9P02 - chains A and B of the 6 polymer chains in the assembly; structure by electron microscopy, 3.06 A resolution.

Chain A (and B):
Name: vesicle-fusing ATPase
Source organism: Schistosoma mansoni
Notes: EC 3.6.4.6; chain B of this document is another copy of the same molecule, construct and numbering; everything in this record applies to it too
UniProtKB: G4M0P7 (G4M0P7_SCHMA); numbering as in UniProt (aligned over 1-803)
Amino-acid sequence (839 residues; row label = number of the first residue in the row; numbers below 1 keep their minus sign (Met-35 is residue -35)):
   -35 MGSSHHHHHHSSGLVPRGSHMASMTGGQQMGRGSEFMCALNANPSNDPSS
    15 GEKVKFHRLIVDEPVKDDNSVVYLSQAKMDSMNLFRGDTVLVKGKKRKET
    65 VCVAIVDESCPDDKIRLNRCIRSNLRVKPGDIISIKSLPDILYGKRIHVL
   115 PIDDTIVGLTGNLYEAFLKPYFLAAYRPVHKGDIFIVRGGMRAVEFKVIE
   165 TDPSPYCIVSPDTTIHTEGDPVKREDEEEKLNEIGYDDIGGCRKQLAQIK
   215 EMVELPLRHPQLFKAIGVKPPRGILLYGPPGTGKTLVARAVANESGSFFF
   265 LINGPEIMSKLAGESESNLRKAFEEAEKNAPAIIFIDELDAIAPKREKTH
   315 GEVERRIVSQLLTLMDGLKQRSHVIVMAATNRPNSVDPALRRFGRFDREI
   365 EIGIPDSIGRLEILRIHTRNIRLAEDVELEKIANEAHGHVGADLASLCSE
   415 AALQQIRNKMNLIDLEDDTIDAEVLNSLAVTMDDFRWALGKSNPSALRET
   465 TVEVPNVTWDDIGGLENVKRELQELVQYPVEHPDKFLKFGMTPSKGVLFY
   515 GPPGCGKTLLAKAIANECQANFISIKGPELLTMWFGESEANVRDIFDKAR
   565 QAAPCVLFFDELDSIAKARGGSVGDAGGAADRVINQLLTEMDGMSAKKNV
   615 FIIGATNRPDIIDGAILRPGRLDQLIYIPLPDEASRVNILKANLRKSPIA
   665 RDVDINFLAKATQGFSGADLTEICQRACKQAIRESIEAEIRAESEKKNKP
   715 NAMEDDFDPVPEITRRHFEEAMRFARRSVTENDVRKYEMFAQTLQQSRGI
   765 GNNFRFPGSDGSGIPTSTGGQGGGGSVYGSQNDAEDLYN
Unresolved in the structure: -35 to 193, 427-434, 547-554, 581-594, 707-721, 759-803 (chain B: -35 to 193, 426-434, 547-553, 581-594, 708-721, 759-803)
Construct notes: initiating methionine (-35); expression tag (-34 to 0)
Covalently attached groups: compound A1CGC linked to Cys519
Small-molecule neighbours: A1CGC ((2E)-3-(pyridin-4-yl)-N-[2-(pyridin-2-yl)-1,3-benzoxazol-5-yl]prop-2-enamide): Pro517, Gly518, Thr522, Leu523, Lys526, Asn621, Ala682
Reported in the primary citation:
  - binding site for A1CGC: Cys519
  - conformationally variable residues (loop rearrangement): Cys519
  - specificity-determining residues: Asn652 (proposed by the authors, not directly observed)

How chain A and chain B interact:
Pairs across the interface (67; chain A residue first):
  Pro269(A) with Ser323(B); Thr327(B)
  Glu270(A) with Thr327(B)
  Met272(A) with Arg320(B)
  Ser273(A) with Ser323(B); Gln324(B)
  Lys274(A) with Arg320(B)
  Leu275(A) with Arg320(B)
  Glu302(A) with Arg356(B), salt bridge; Arg359(B), salt bridge
  Lys312(A) with Arg310(B)
  His314(A) with His314(B); Arg319(B)
  Val317(A) with Glu316(B)
  Glu318(A) with Arg319(B), salt bridge
  Ile385(A) with Ile230(B)
  Ala406(A) with Phe357(B), hydrophobic
  Asp407(A) with Phe357(B)
  Ala409(A) with Lys233(B)
  Ser413(A) with Val232(B); Lys233(B)
  Ala416(A) with Ile230(B); Val232(B), hydrophobic
  Leu417(A) with Phe227(B), hydrophobic; Val232(B)
  Ile420(A) with Ile230(B), hydrophobic
  Arg421(A) with Glu215(B), salt bridge
  Leu442(A) with Leu226(B), hydrophobic
  Arg450(A) with Leu501(B)
  Gly454(A) with Lys612(B), hydrogen bond (backbone-side chain)
  Ser456(A) with Lys612(B)
  Asn457(A) with Arg564(B); Lys612(B)
  Ser459(A) with Phe357(B)
  Arg462(A) with Arg557(B); Asp561(B), salt bridge; Arg564(B); Glu604(B), salt bridge
  Leu545(A) with Asn599(B)
  Thr546(A) with Asn599(B)
  Glu575(A) with Arg632(B), salt bridge
  Lys660(A) with Gly504(B)
  Ser661(A) with Phe503(B)
  Pro662(A) with Lys502(B); Phe503(B)
  Gln689(A) with Met505(B); Thr506(B)
  Cys692(A) with Phe503(B), hydrophobic; Met505(B), hydrogen bond
  Lys693(A) with Glu488(B); Leu489(B); Met505(B); Gln638(B)
  Ala695(A) with Phe503(B)
  Ile696(A) with Lys499(B); Phe500(B), hydrophobic; Phe503(B); Met505(B), hydrophobic
  Arg697(A) with Glu488(B), salt bridge
  Ser699(A) with Lys499(B); Phe503(B)
  Ile700(A) with His496(B); Lys499(B)
  Glu703(A) with Lys499(B), salt bridge
  Val724(A) with Phe503(B)
  Arg740(A) with Thr757(B), hydrogen bond (side chain-backbone); Leu758(B), hydrogen bond (side chain-backbone)
Other interface residues (no listed pair), chain A (55 interface residues in all): Lys194, Pro244, Gly245, Glu414, Gln419, Met424, Leu439, Lys455, Pro542, Asp722, Pro725
Other interface residues (no listed pair), chain B (46 interface residues in all): Gly231, Leu326, Arg335, Arg362, Tyr492, Ala567, Gln600, Arg635

Overview:
55 residues of chain A and 46 residues of chain B are in contact; the contacts include 4 hydrogen bonds and 9
salt bridges. Among the polar pairs are Glu302(A)-Arg356(B), Glu302(A)-Arg359(B) and Glu318(A)-Arg319(B).
Covalently linked compound A1CGC: at Cys519(A). From the paper: a binding site for A1CGC at Cys519(A); the
specificity determinant Asn652(A).
Chain A and chain B are both vesicle-fusing ATPase (Schistosoma mansoni); the structure, Cryo-EM structure of
S. Mansoni p97 bound to compound 739, was determined by electron microscopy (same publication as 9OX9, 9P00,
9P01 and 9P07).
